8GLJ - chains A and F of the 4 polymer chains in the assembly; structure by electron microscopy, 3.20 A resolution.

Chain A:
Name: Protein involved in gliding motility SprA
Source organism: Flavobacterium johnsoniae
UniProt: A0A1M5G5I4 (A0A1M5G5I4_FLAJO); numbering as in UniProt (aligned over 1-2403)
Sequence (2403 residues; each row starts with the number of its first residue):
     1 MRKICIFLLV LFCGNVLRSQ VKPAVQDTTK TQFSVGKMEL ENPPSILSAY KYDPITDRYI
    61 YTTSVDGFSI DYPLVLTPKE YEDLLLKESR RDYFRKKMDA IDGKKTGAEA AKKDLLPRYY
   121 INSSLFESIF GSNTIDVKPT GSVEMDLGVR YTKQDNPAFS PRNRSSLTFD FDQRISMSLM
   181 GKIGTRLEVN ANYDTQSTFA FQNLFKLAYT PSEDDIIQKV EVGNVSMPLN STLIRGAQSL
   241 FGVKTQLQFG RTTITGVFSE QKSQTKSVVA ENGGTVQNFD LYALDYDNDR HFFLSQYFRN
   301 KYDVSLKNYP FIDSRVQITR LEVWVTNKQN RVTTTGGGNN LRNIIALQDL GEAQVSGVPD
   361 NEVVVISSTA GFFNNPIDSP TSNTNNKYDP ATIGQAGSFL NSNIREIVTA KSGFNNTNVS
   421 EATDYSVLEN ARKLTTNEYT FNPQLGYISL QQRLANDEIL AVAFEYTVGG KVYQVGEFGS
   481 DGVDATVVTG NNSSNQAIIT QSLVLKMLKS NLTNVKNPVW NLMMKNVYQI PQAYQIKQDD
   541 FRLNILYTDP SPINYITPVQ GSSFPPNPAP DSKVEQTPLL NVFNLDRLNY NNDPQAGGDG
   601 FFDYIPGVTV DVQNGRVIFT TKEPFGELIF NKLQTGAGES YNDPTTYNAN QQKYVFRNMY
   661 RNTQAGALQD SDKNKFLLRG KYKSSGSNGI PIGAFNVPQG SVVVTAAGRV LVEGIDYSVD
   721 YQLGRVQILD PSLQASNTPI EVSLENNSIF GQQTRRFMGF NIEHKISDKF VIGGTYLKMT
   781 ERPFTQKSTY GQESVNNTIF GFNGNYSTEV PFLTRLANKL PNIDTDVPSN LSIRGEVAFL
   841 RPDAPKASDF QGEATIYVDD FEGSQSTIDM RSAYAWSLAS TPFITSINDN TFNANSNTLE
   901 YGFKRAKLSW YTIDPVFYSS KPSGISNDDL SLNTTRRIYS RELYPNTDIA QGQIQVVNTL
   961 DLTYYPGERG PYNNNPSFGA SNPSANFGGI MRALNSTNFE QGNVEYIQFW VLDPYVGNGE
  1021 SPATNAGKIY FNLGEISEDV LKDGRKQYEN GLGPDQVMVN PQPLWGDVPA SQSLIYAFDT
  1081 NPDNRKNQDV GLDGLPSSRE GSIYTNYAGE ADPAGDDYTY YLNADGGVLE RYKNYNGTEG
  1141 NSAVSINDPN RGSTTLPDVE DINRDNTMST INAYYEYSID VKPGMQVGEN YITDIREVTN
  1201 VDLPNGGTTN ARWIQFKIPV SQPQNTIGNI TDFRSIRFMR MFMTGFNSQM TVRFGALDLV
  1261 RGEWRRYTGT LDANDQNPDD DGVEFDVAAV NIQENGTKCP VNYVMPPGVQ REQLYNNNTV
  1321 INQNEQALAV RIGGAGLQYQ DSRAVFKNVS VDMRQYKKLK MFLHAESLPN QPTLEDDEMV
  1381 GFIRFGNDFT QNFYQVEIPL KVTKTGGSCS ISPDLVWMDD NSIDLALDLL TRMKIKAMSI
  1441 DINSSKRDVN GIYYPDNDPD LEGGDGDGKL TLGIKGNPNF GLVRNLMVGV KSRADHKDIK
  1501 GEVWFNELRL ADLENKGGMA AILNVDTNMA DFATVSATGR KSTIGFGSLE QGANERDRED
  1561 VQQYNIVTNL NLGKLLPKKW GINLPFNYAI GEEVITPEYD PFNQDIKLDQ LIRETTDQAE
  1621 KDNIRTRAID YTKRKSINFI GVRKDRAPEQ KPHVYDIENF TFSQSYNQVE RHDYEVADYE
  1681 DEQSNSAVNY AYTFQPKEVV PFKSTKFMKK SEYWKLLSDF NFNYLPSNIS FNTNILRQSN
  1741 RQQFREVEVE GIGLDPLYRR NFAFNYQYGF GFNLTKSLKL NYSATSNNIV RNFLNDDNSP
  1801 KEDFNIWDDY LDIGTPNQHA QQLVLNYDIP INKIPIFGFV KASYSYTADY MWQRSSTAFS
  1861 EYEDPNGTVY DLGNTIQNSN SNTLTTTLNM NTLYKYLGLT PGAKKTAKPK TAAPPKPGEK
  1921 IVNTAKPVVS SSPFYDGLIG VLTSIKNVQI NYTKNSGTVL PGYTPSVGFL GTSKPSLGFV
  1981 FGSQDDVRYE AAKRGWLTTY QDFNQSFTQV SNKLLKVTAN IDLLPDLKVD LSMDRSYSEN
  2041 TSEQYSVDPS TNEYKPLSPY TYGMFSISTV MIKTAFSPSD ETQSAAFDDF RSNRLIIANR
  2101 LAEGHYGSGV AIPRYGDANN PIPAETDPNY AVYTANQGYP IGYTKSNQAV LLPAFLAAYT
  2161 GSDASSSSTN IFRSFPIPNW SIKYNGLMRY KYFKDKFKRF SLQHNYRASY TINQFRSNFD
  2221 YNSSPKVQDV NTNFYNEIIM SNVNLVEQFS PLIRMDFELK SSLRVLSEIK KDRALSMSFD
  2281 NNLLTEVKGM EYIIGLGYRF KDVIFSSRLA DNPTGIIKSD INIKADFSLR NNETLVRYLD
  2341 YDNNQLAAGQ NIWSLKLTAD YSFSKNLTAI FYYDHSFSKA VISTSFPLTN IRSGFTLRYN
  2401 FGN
Not modelled in the structure: 1-128, 1697-1720, 1893-1940, 2306-2315, 2402-2403
Small-molecule neighbours: Lauryl Maltose Neopentyl Glycol (LMN): V143, E144, M145, F2363, S2364, N2366, L2367, L2397, Y2399

Chain F:
Name: Type IX secretion system protein PorV domain-containing protein
Source organism: Flavobacterium johnsoniae
UniProt: A5FJM7 (A5FJM7_FLAJ1); numbering as in UniProt (aligned over 1-402)
Sequence (402 residues; numbered 1 to 402; the number before each row is that of its first residue):
     1 MKKISLLLIC LLITTFAKAQ DIERPITTGV PFLLVAADAR AAGLGDQGVA TSSDVFSQQW
    61 NPAKYAFAED AQGLSISYTP YLTDLANDIS LGQVTYYNKI NDRSAFAGSF RYFGFGGIEL
   121 RQTGDPNEPT REVNPNEFAL DGSYSLKLSE TFSMAVAARY IRSNLKVATE EIDASAAGSF
   181 AVDVAGFYQS EEIAYSDFNG RWRAGFNIQN LGPKISYDHD DLSANFLPAN LRVGGGFDFI
   241 FDDYNKLGVS LELTKLLVPT PPGPGTPYDA NGDGDFTDPG DISQSQADEA NYKKYKDIGW
   301 VSGIFKSFGD APGGFSEELK EITYSAAAEY MYQDAFAMRL GYYHESPMKG AKQFFSLGAG
   361 FKYSMIKVDV SYLFSASKVK NPLENTLRFS LTFNFGDKYE TY
Not modelled in the structure: 1-20, 268-282
Small-molecule neighbours: Lauryl Maltose Neopentyl Glycol (LMN): Q72, L74, I76, Y96, N98, M365, F393, F395

Interface between chain A and chain F:
Pairs across the interface (136; chain A residue first):
  F130(A) - Y332(F)
  S132(A) - Y332(F)  hydrogen bond (backbone-side chain)
  N133(A) - Y332(F)
  N133(A) - Q333(F)
  I135(A) - Q333(F)
  I135(A) - A335(F)  hydrophobic
  V137(A) - Y363(F)
  P139(A) - Y363(F)
  V143(A) - L391(F)  hydrophobic
  M145(A) - V94(F)  hydrophobic
  R150(A) - E132(F)
  R150(A) - N134(F)
  T152(A) - R131(F)
  Q154(A) - R131(F)  hydrogen bond
  F159(A) - A168(F)
  F159(A) - T169(F)
  F159(A) - E170(F)
  R162(A) - D173(F)  salt bridge
  R162(A) - S175(F)  hydrogen bond
  R162(A) - H219(F)
  N163(A) - A168(F)
  N163(A) - T169(F)
  N163(A) - I172(F)  hydrogen bond (side chain-backbone)
  N163(A) - D173(F)
  N163(A) - A174(F)  hydrogen bond (side chain-backbone)
  T168(A) - N134(F)
  T168(A) - N164(F)
  F169(A) - F110(F)  hydrophobic
  F169(A) - Y112(F)  hydrogen bond (backbone-side chain)
  F169(A) - N136(F)
  F171(A) - V94(F)  hydrophobic
  F171(A) - F110(F)  hydrophobic
  F171(A) - Y112(F)
  Q173(A) - I76(F)
  Q173(A) - S77(F)
  Q173(A) - Y78(F)
  Q173(A) - Q93(F)
  I175(A) - I76(F)  hydrophobic
  I175(A) - F389(F)  hydrophobic
  M177(A) - F389(F)  hydrophobic
  M177(A) - L391(F)  hydrophobic
  L179(A) - F361(F)  hydrophobic
  L179(A) - V368(F)  hydrophobic
  I183(A) - F336(F)  hydrophobic
  L187(A) - F336(F)  hydrophobic
  V189(A) - F361(F)  hydrophobic
  Y193(A) - Y78(F)
  Y193(A) - P80(F)
  Y193(A) - L387(F)  hydrogen bond (side chain-backbone)
  Y193(A) - F389(F)  hydrophobic
  T195(A) - Y78(F)
  F199(A) - P80(F)  hydrophobic
  F199(A) - T83(F)
  F205(A) - A359(F)  hydrophobic
  F205(A) - F361(F)  hydrophobic
  F205(A) - V370(F)  hydrophobic
  F241(A) - Y372(F)  hydrophobic
  F241(A) - F374(F)
  F241(A) - L387(F)  hydrophobic
  E260(A) - Y372(F)  hydrogen bond
  E260(A) - F374(F)
  E260(A) - N385(F)
  K262(A) - Y372(F)  hydrogen bond
  F750(A) - D84(F)
  G751(A) - D84(F)  hydrogen bond (backbone-side chain)
  T754(A) - K380(F)  hydrogen bond
  T754(A) - E384(F)  hydrogen bond
  T754(A) - N385(F)  hydrogen bond
  R756(A) - F374(F)
  R756(A) - S375(F)  hydrogen bond (side chain-backbone)
  R782(A) - S375(F)
  R782(A) - S377(F)  hydrogen bond (side chain-backbone)
  F784(A) - K380(F)
  A873(A) - E171(F)
  Y874(A) - E170(F)
  T912(A) - E171(F)  hydrogen bond
  P915(A) - D173(F)
  S919(A) - D218(F)
  S919(A) - H219(F)
  R937(A) - D218(F)  hydrogen bond (side chain-backbone)
  R937(A) - D220(F)  salt bridge
  Y939(A) - D218(F)
  Y939(A) - D220(F)  hydrogen bond
  Y939(A) - S223(F)
  R941(A) - S223(F)  hydrogen bond
  R941(A) - Y292(F)
  R941(A) - K296(F)
  Q951(A) - T27(F)
  Q951(A) - T28(F)
  Q951(A) - G29(F)
  Q951(A) - P31(F)
  Q951(A) - L165(F)
  Q951(A) - N225(F)
  G952(A) - K166(F)
  G952(A) - Y217(F)
  Q953(A) - L165(F)
  I954(A) - I172(F)  hydrophobic
  Q955(A) - D218(F)
  V956(A) - D218(F)
  N958(A) - E171(F)
  N958(A) - I172(F)
  E1197(A) - S285(F)
  E1197(A) - E289(F)
  V1198(A) - E289(F)
  T1199(A) - Q286(F)
  T1199(A) - E289(F)  hydrogen bond (backbone-side chain)
  N1200(A) - K293(F)  hydrogen bond (backbone-side chain)
  D1202(A) - L222(F)
  D1202(A) - K293(F)  salt bridge
  D1202(A) - K296(F)  salt bridge
  D1202(A) - D297(F)
  P1204(A) - L222(F)
  T1208(A) - K293(F)
  Q1310(A) - D21(F)
  Q1313(A) - D21(F)
  Q1313(A) - I22(F)  hydrogen bond (side chain-backbone)
  Q1313(A) - V379(F)
  Y1315(A) - G350(F)  hydrogen bond (side chain-backbone)
  Y1315(A) - V379(F)  hydrophobic
  Y1315(A) - K380(F)
  Y1315(A) - P382(F)
  N1317(A) - F113(F)
  N1317(A) - F115(F)
  N1318(A) - P31(F)
  N1318(A) - F32(F)
  N1318(A) - V35(F)
  N1318(A) - Y81(F)  hydrogen bond
  V1320(A) - I22(F)  hydrophobic
  S1408(A) - Q284(F)  hydrogen bond
  S1410(A) - Q284(F)  hydrogen bond
  R2330(A) - N127(F)  hydrogen bond
  Q2350(A) - E128(F)
  I2352(A) - P129(F)
  S2378(A) - P129(F)
  L2388(A) - T130(F)
  F2401(A) - L391(F)  hydrophobic
Also at the interface, not in a pair above, chain A (93 interface residues in all): I129, K138, A158, D170, S197, L207, G242, F258, I749, A847, R871, S872, Y918, V1201, L1203, T1297, R1311, T1319, N2390, Y2399
Also at the interface, not in a pair above, chain F (87 interface residues in all): L85, N87, G92, F138, Y330, K362, I366, A376, K378, F393

In short:
93 residues of chain A face 87 of chain F across their interface; the contacts include 27 hydrogen bonds and 4
salt bridges. Among the polar pairs are R162(A)-D173(F), R937(A)-D220(F) and D1202(A)-K293(F). Lauryl Maltose
Neopentyl Glycol is bound between chain A and chain F.
Chain A is Protein involved in gliding motility SprA and chain F is Type IX secretion system protein PorV
domain-containing protein, both from Flavobacterium johnsoniae; the structure, The Type 9 Secretion System in
vitro assembled, FspA-CTD substrate bound complex, was determined by electron microscopy.
